7PBS - chains D and E of the 9 polymer chains in the assembly; structure by electron microscopy, 3.30 A resolution.

# Chain D (and E)
Molecule: Holliday junction ATP-dependent DNA helicase RuvB
From: Streptococcus thermophilus
Notes: EC 3.6.4.12; chain E of this document is another copy of the same molecule, construct and numbering; everything in this record applies to it too
Reference sequence: A0A2U2MES7 (A0A2U2MES7_STRTR); numbering as in UniProt (aligned over 19-333)
Sequence (315 residues; numbered 19 to 333; the number before each row is that of its first residue):
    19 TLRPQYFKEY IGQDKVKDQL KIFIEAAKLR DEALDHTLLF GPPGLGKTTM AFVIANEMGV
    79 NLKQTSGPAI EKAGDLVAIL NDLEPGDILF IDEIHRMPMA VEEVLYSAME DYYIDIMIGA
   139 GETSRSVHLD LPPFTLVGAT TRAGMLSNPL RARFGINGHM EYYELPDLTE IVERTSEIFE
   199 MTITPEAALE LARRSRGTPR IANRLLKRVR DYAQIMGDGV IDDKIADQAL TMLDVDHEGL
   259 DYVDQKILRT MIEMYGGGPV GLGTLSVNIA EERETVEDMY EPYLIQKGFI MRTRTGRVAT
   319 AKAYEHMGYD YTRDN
Disordered / not traced: 332-333 (chain E: 331-333)
Ligand contacts: ATP-gamma-S: Leu20, Arg21, Pro22, Tyr28, Ile29, Pro61, Gly62, Leu63, Gly64, Lys65, Thr66, Thr67, Asp110, Tyr181, Ile189, Pro217, Arg218, Asn221

# Chain D / chain E interface
Contacting residue pairs (23):
  Lys33(D) with Asp252(E), salt bridge
  Gln37(D) with Met250(E), hydrogen bond (side chain-backbone)
  Ile40(D) with Ile233(E)
  Phe41(D) with Arg226(E)
  Glu43(D) with Ile233(E)
  Ala44(D) with Asp229(E); Ile233(E)
  Leu47(D) with Gln232(E)
  Arg48(D) with Arg228(E); Asp229(E), salt bridge; Gln232(E), hydrogen bond
  Asp53(D) with Arg226(E), salt bridge
  Gly162(D) with Thr293(E)
  Arg169(D) with Arg222(E), hydrogen bond (backbone-side chain)
  Ala170(D) with Arg222(E)
  Phe172(D) with Arg222(E), hydrogen bond (backbone-side chain)
  Gly173(D) with Arg222(E), hydrogen bond (backbone-side chain); Arg226(E), hydrogen bond (backbone-side chain)
  Ile174(D) with Arg226(E)
  His177(D) with Tyr260(E)
  Glu179(D) with Tyr260(E), hydrogen bond
  Ile303(D) with Asn286(E)
  Gln304(D) with Met272(E)
Also at the interface, not in a pair above, chain D (23 interface residues in all): Glu50, Met117, Asn166, Met309
Also at the interface, not in a pair above, chain E (21 interface residues in all): Pro61, Ala87, Tyr230, Met234, Leu251, Val261, Tyr273, Glu289, Glu290

# Summary
Chain D and chain E form an interface of 23 and 21 residues respectively; the contacts include 7 hydrogen
bonds and 3 salt bridges. Polar contacts include Lys33(D)-Asp252(E), Arg48(D)-Asp229(E) and
Asp53(D)-Arg226(E). Chain D binds ATP-gamma-S.
Both chains are Holliday junction ATP-dependent DNA helicase RuvB (Streptococcus thermophilus). Entry 7PBS
(RuvAB branch migration motor complexed to the Holliday junction - RuvB AAA+ state s0+A [t1 dataset]) was
determined by electron microscopy (same publication as 7PBL, 7PBM, 7PBN, 7PBO, 7PBP, 7PBQ and 3 further
entries).
